Entry 7E5S (electron microscopy, 3.60 A resolution); this record covers chains N and P of the 19 polymer chains in the assembly.

[Chain N]
Protein: FC05 light chain
Organism: Homo sapiens
Sequence (109 residues; numbered 2 to 110; the number before each row is that of its first residue):
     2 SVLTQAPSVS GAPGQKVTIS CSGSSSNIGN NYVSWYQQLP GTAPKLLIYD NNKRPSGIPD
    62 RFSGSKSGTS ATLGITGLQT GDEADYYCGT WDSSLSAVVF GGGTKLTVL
Disulfide bonds: Cys22-Cys89

[Chain P]
Protein: FC05 heavy chain
Organism: Homo sapiens
Sequence (120 residues; numbered 1 to 120; the number before each row is that of its first residue):
     1 EVQLLEQSGA EVKKPGASVR VSCKVSGYTL PEVAMHWVRQ APGKGLEWMG GFDPEDGETM
    61 YAQKFQGRVT MTEDTSTDTA YMELSSLRSE DTAVYYCATT TPFSSSYWFD PWGQGTLVTV
Disulfide bonds: Cys23-Cys97

[How chain N and chain P interact]
Residue-residue contacts - 32 pairs, chain N then chain P:
  Ser35(N) - Tyr107(P)
  Ser35(N) - Trp108(P)
  Tyr37(N) - Tyr107(P)
  Tyr37(N) - Trp108(P)
  Tyr37(N) - Phe109(P)  hydrophobic
  Gln39(N) - Tyr96(P)  hydrogen bond
  Thr43(N) - Tyr96(P)  hydrogen bond (backbone-side chain)
  Ala44(N) - Trp112(P)
  Ala44(N) - Gln114(P)
  Pro45(N) - Tyr96(P)
  Pro45(N) - Phe109(P)
  Pro45(N) - Trp112(P)
  Lys46(N) - Trp112(P)
  Leu47(N) - Trp108(P)  hydrophobic
  Leu47(N) - Phe109(P)
  Tyr50(N) - Trp108(P)  hydrophobic
  Asp51(N) - Trp108(P)
  Tyr88(N) - Lys44(P)
  Tyr88(N) - Gly45(P)
  Tyr88(N) - Leu46(P)  hydrophobic
  Gly90(N) - Tyr107(P)
  Thr91(N) - Tyr107(P)  hydrogen bond (backbone-side chain)
  Trp92(N) - Tyr107(P)
  Ser97(N) - Met60(P)
  Ala98(N) - Trp48(P)  hydrophobic
  Val99(N) - Trp48(P)
  Val99(N) - Tyr107(P)
  Val100(N) - Tyr107(P)  hydrogen bond (backbone-side chain)
  Phe101(N) - Leu46(P)  hydrophobic
  Phe101(N) - Trp48(P)  hydrophobic
  Phe101(N) - Tyr107(P)
  Gly103(N) - Gly45(P)
Other interface residues (no listed pair), chain N (22 interface residues in all): Ser2, Tyr33
Other interface residues (no listed pair), chain P (15 interface residues in all): Val38, Gln40, Glu47, Asp110

[In short]
Chain N and chain P form an interface of 22 and 15 residues respectively, with 4 hydrogen bonds. Polar pairs
include Gln39(N)-Tyr96(P), Thr43(N)-Tyr96(P) and Thr91(N)-Tyr107(P).
Here chain N is FC05 light chain and chain P is FC05 heavy chain, both from Homo sapiens. Entry 7E5S
(SARS-CoV-2 S trimer with four-antibody cocktail complex) was determined by electron microscopy (same
publication as 7E5R).
